PDB entry 8ETP | electron microscopy, 3.52 A resolution | chains C and D of the 4 polymer chains in the assembly

[Chain C]
Molecule: Cyclic nucleotide-gated cation channel alpha-3
Organism: Homo sapiens
UniProt: Q16281 (CNGA3_HUMAN); numbering as in UniProt (aligned over 1-694)
Chain sequence (694 residues; row label = number of the first residue in the row):
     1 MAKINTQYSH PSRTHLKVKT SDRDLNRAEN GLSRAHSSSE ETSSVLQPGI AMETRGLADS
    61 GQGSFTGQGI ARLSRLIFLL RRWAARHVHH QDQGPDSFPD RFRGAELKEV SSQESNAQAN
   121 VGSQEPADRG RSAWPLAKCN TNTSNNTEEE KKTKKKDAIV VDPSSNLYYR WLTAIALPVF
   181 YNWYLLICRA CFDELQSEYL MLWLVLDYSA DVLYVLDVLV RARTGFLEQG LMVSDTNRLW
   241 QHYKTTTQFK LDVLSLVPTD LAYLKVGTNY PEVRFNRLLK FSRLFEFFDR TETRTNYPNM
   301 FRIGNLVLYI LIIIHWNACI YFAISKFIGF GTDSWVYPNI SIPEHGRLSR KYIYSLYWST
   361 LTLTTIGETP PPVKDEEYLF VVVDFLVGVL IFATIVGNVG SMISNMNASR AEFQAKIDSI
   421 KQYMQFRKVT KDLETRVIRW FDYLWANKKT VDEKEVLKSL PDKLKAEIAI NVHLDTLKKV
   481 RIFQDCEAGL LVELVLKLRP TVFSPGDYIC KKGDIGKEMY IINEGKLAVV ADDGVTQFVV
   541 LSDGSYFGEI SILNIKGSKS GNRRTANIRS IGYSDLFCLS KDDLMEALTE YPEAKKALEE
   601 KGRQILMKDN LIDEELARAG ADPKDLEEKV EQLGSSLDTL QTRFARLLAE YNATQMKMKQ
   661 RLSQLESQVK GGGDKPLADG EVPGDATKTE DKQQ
Not modelled in the structure: 1-157, 612-694
Covalent attachments: N-acetylglucosamine (NAG) linked to Asn339
Ligand contacts: cyclic guanosine monophosphate (PCG): Leu541, Phe547, Gly548, Glu549, Ser551, Arg563, Arg564, Thr565, Ala566, Ile568
Swiss-Prot annotation at these positions:
  - region: Thr365 to Glu368 (Selectivity filter)
  - binding site (3',5'-cyclic GMP): Gly548, Glu549, Ser551, Arg564, Thr565, Asp609
  - site (Central gate): Phe392, Val396
  - glycosylation: Asn339 (N-linked (GalNAc...) asparagine)

[Chain D]
Molecule: Cyclic nucleotide-gated cation channel beta-3
Organism: Homo sapiens
UniProt: Q9NQW8 (CNGB3_HUMAN); numbering as in UniProt (aligned over 1-809)
Chain sequence (809 residues; each row starts with the number of its first residue):
     1 MFKSLTKVNK VKPIGENNEN EQSSRRNEEG SHPSNQSQQT TAQEENKGEE KSLKTKSTPV
    61 TSEEPHTNIQ DKLSKKNSSG DLTTNPDPQN AAEPTGTVPE QKEMDPGKEG PNSPQNKPPA
   121 APVINEYADA QLHNLVKRMR QRTALYKKKL VEGDLSSPEA SPQTAKPTAV PPVKESDDKP
   181 TEHYYRLLWF KVKKMPLTEY LKRIKLPNSI DSYTDRLYLL WLLLVTLAYN WNCCFIPLRL
   241 VFPYQTADNI HYWLIADIIC DIIYLYDMLF IQPRLQFVRG GDIIVDSNEL RKHYRTSTKF
   301 QLDVASIIPF DICYLFFGFN PMFRANRMLK YTSFFEFNHH LESIMDKAYI YRVIRTTGYL
   361 LFILHINACV YYWASNYEGI GTTRWVYDGE GNEYLRCYYW AVRTLITIGG LPEPQTLFEI
   421 VFQLLNFFSG VFVFSSLIGQ MRDVIGAATA NQNYFRACMD DTIAYMNNYS IPKLVQKRVR
   481 TWYEYTWDSQ RMLDESDLLK TLPTTVQLAL AIDVNFSIIS KVDLFKGCDT QMIYDMLLRL
   541 KSVLYLPGDF VCKKGEIGKE MYIIKHGEVQ VLGGPDGTKV LVTLKAGSVF GEISLLAAGG
   601 GNRRTANVVA HGFANLLTLD KKTLQEILVH YPDSERILMK KARVLLKQKA KTAEATPPRK
   661 DLALLFPPKE ETPKLFKTLL GGTGKASLAR LLKLKREQAA QKKENSEGGE EEGKENEDKQ
   721 KENEDKQKEN EDKGKENEDK DKGREPEEKP LDRPECTASP IAVEEEPHSV RRTVLPRGTS
   781 RQSLIISMAP SAEGGEEVLT IEVKEKAKQ
Not modelled in the structure: 1-205, 647-809
Ligand contacts: cyclic guanosine monophosphate (PCG): Val571, Leu581, Val582, Leu584, Phe590, Gly591, Glu592, Ile593, Arg604, Thr605, Ala606
Swiss-Prot annotation at these positions:
  - region: Thr407 to Gly410 (Selectivity filter)
  - binding site (3',5'-cyclic GMP): Gly591, Glu592, Arg604, Thr605
  - site: Phe434 (Central gate), Ile438 (Central gate), Arg442 (Occludes the pore below the central gate)

[How chain C and chain D interact]
Pairs across the interface (80):
  Leu306(C) - Phe432(D)  hydrophobic
  Val307(C) - Phe432(D)  hydrophobic
  Ile310(C) - Phe428(D)  hydrophobic
  Ile310(C) - Phe432(D)  hydrophobic
  Ile314(C) - Phe428(D)  hydrophobic
  Arg347(C) - Leu417(D)
  Ser349(C) - Leu417(D)
  Arg350(C) - Gln415(D)  hydrogen bond (side chain-backbone)
  Arg350(C) - Leu417(D)
  Arg350(C) - Ile420(D)
  Ile353(C) - Leu417(D)  hydrophobic
  Ile353(C) - Ile420(D)  hydrophobic
  Ile353(C) - Val421(D)  hydrophobic
  Tyr357(C) - Pro414(D)
  Tyr357(C) - Ile420(D)  hydrophobic
  Tyr357(C) - Gln423(D)
  Thr360(C) - Leu424(D)
  Leu361(C) - Phe427(D)  hydrophobic
  Thr364(C) - Val431(D)
  Ile366(C) - Thr407(D)
  Ile366(C) - Phe427(D)  hydrophobic
  Glu368(C) - Gly409(D)
  Glu368(C) - Glu413(D)
  Glu368(C) - Phe427(D)
  Phe392(C) - Val431(D)  hydrophobic
  Phe392(C) - Phe434(D)  hydrophobic
  Ile395(C) - Ser435(D)
  Val396(C) - Ser435(D)
  Val396(C) - Ile438(D)  hydrophobic
  Val396(C) - Arg442(D)
  Val399(C) - Ser436(D)
  Gly400(C) - Gly439(D)
  Ile403(C) - Ser436(D)
  Ile403(C) - Gln440(D)
  Asn407(C) - Arg352(D)
  Asn407(C) - Asp443(D)
  Ser419(C) - Met492(D)
  Ser419(C) - Leu498(D)
  Ile420(C) - Leu502(D)  hydrophobic
  Gln422(C) - Asn451(D)
  Gln422(C) - Arg491(D)
  Tyr423(C) - Glu495(D)
  Tyr423(C) - Leu499(D)
  Tyr423(C) - Leu510(D)  hydrophobic
  Met424(C) - Leu510(D)  hydrophobic
  Phe426(C) - Ser489(D)
  Phe426(C) - Gln490(D)
  Arg427(C) - Glu495(D)  salt bridge
  Arg427(C) - Val514(D)
  Arg427(C) - Ser542(D)
  Arg427(C) - Asn615(D)  hydrogen bond
  Arg427(C) - Leu617(D)
  Val429(C) - Val514(D)  hydrophobic
  Thr430(C) - Asp513(D)  hydrogen bond
  Leu433(C) - Ala509(D)
  Leu433(C) - Asp513(D)
  Val437(C) - Val506(D)  hydrophobic
  Ile438(C) - Tyr213(D)  hydrogen bond (backbone-side chain)
  Arg439(C) - Asp211(D)  salt bridge
  Arg439(C) - Tyr213(D)
  Arg439(C) - Thr214(D)
  Trp440(C) - Thr505(D)
  Trp440(C) - Val506(D)  hydrophobic
  Phe441(C) - Leu502(D)  hydrophobic
  Asp442(C) - Tyr213(D)  hydrogen bond
  Asp452(C) - Thr501(D)
  Arg499(C) - Thr504(D)
  Val502(C) - Thr505(D)  hydrogen bond (backbone-side chain)
  Phe503(C) - Thr505(D)
  Asp507(C) - Thr505(D)
  Asp514(C) - Gln531(D)  hydrogen bond
  Ile515(C) - Asp529(D)
  Lys517(C) - Gln531(D)
  Lys517(C) - Tyr631(D)
  Glu524(C) - Gly280(D)
  Lys526(C) - Asp282(D)  salt bridge
  Arg563(C) - Asp633(D)  salt bridge
  Gly572(C) - Gly281(D)
  Gly572(C) - Asp282(D)
  Tyr573(C) - Gly281(D)  hydrogen bond (backbone-backbone)
Other interface residues (no listed pair), chain C (60 interface residues in all): Glu344, Tyr354, Leu356, Gly397, Ser404, Arg410, Tyr443, Thr501, Gly525, Asp582
Other interface residues (no listed pair), chain D (58 interface residues in all): Val278, Ser343, Ile408, Lys565, His630

[Summary]
The interface between chain C and chain D involves 60 residues on one side and 58 on the other; the contacts
include 8 hydrogen bonds and 4 salt bridges. Polar contacts include Arg427(C)-Glu495(D), Arg439(C)-Asp211(D)
and Lys526(C)-Asp282(D). Chain C binds cyclic guanosine monophosphate.
Here chain C is Cyclic nucleotide-gated cation channel alpha-3 and chain D is Cyclic nucleotide-gated cation
channel beta-3, both from Homo sapiens. Entry 8ETP (Cryo-EM structure of cGMP bound closed state of human
CNGA3/CNGB3 channel in GDN) was determined by electron microscopy (same publication as 8EU3, 8EUC, 8EV8, 8EV9,
8EVA, 8EVB and 8EVC).
